Entry 6B45 (electron microscopy, 3.50 A resolution); this record covers chains D and M of the 10 polymer chains in the assembly.

# Chain D
Name: CRISPR-associated protein Csy3
Source organism: Pseudomonas aeruginosa (strain UCBPP-PA14)
Reference sequence: Q02MM1 (CSY3_PSEAB); numbering as in UniProt (aligned over 1-342)
Sequence (344 residues; numbered -1 to 342; the number before each row is that of its first residue; numbers below 1 keep their minus sign (Met-1 is residue -1)):
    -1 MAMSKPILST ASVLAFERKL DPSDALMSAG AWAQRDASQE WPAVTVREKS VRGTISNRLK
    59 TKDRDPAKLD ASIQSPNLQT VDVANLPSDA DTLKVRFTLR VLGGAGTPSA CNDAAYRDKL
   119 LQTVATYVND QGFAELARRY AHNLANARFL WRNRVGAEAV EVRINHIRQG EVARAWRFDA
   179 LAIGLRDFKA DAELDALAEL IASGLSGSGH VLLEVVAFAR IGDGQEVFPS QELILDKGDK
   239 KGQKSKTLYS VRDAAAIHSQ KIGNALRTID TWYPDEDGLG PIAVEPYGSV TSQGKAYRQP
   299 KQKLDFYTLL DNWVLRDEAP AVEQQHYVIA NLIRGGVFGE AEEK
Disordered / not traced: -1 to 5, 339-342
Differences from the reference sequence: initiating methionine (-1); expression tag (0)

# Chain M
Molecule: Pseudomonas aeruginosa strain SMC4485 CRISPR repeat sequence
Source organism: Pseudomonas aeruginosa
Sequence (60 nucleotides; each row starts with the number of its first residue):
     1 CUAAGAAAUU CACGGCGGGC UUGAUGUCCG CGUCUACCUG GUUCACUGCC GUGUAGGCAG

# Chain D / chain M interface
Residue-residue contacts (42; chain D residue first):
  Ala13(D) - C29(M)  base contact
  Phe14(D) - C29(M)  hydrogen bond to the sugar
  Arg16(D) - G30(M)  salt bridge to the phosphate
  Arg16(D) - C31(M)  salt bridge to the phosphate
  Ser48(D) - U39(M)  phosphate contact
  Val49(D) - C37(M)  sugar contact
  Val49(D) - U39(M)  phosphate contact
  Arg50(D) - C37(M)  sugar contact
  Arg50(D) - C38(M)  sugar contact
  Arg50(D) - U39(M)  hydrogen bond to the phosphate
  Gly51(D) - C37(M)  sugar contact
  Thr52(D) - C37(M)  base contact
  Pro74(D) - U39(M)  base contact
  Gln77(D) - C37(M)  base contact
  Trp149(D) - G32(M)  base contact
  Arg150(D) - U35(M)  salt bridge to the phosphate
  Phe226(D) - U35(M)  phosphate contact
  Ser228(D) - U33(M)  hydrogen bond to the phosphate
  Ser228(D) - C34(M)  hydrogen bond to the phosphate
  Gln229(D) - U33(M)  sugar contact
  Gln229(D) - C34(M)  hydrogen bond to the phosphate
  Glu230(D) - U33(M)  base contact
  Leu231(D) - U33(M)  base contact
  His256(D) - U33(M)  salt bridge to the phosphate
  Gln258(D) - C31(M)  sugar contact
  Gln258(D) - G32(M)  sugar contact
  Gln258(D) - U33(M)  hydrogen bond to the phosphate
  Lys259(D) - G32(M)  base contact
  Lys259(D) - U33(M)  phosphate contact
  Lys259(D) - C34(M)  salt bridge to the phosphate
  Asn262(D) - G32(M)  hydrogen bond to the sugar
  Arg265(D) - C31(M)  sugar contact
  Arg265(D) - G32(M)  salt bridge to the phosphate
  Val288(D) - G32(M)  base contact
  Thr289(D) - G32(M)  hydrogen bond to the base
  Ser290(D) - G32(M)  hydrogen bond to the base
  Arg332(D) - G30(M)  sugar contact
  Gly333(D) - G30(M)  sugar contact
  Gly334(D) - C29(M)  sugar contact
  Gly334(D) - G30(M)  sugar contact
  Val335(D) - C29(M)  base contact
  Val335(D) - G30(M)  base contact
Interface residues without a listed pair, chain D (33 interface residues in all): Glu15, Ser54, Asn55, Ile232
Interface residues without a listed pair, chain M (11 interface residues in all): A36

# Overview
33 residues of chain D and 11 residues of chain M are in contact; the contacts include 9 hydrogen bonds and 6
salt bridges. Among the polar pairs are Thr289(D)-G32(M), Ser290(D)-G32(M) and Phe14(D)-C29(M).
Here chain D is CRISPR-associated protein Csy3 (Pseudomonas aeruginosa (strain UCBPP-PA14)) and chain M is
Pseudomonas aeruginosa strain SMC4485 CRISPR repeat sequence (Pseudomonas aeruginosa). Entry 6B45 (Cryo-EM
structure of Type I-F CRISPR crRNA-guided Csy surveillance complex) was determined by electron microscopy
(same publication as 6B44, 6B46, 6B47 and 6B48).
